3J98 - chains J and G of the 13 polymer chains in the assembly; structure by electron microscopy, 8.40 A resolution (very low resolution: no residue pairs are listed; an interface is given only as per-side residue counts).

== Chain J (and G) ==
Protein: Alpha-soluble NSF attachment protein
Source organism: Rattus norvegicus
Notes: chain G of this document is another copy of the same molecule, construct and numbering; everything in this record applies to it too
UniProtKB: P54921 (SNAA_RAT); numbering as in UniProt (aligned over 1-295)
Sequence (297 residues; row label = number of the first residue in the row; numbers below 1 keep their minus sign (Gly-1 is residue -1)):
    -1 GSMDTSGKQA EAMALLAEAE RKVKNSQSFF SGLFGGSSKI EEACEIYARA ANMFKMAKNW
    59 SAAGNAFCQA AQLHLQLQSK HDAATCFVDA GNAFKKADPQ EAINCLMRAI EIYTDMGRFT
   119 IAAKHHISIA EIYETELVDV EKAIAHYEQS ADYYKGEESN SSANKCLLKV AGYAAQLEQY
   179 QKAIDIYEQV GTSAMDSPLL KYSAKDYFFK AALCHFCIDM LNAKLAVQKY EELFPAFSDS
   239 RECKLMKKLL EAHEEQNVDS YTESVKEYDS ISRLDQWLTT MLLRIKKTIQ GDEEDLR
Disordered / not traced: -1 to 7, 294-295
Sequence notes: expression tag (-1 to 0)
What the authors report for this chain:
  - mutagenesis - D217A/E249K/E252K/E253K: decreased catalytic activity on SNARE complex disassembly
  - mutagenesis - K122E/K163E: abolished catalytic activity
  - mutagenesis - K203E/R239E: decreased catalytic activity

== Chain J / chain G interface ==
At this resolution (8 A) residue pairs are not listed: 15 residues of chain J and 17 of chain G lie at the interface.

== Overview ==
15 residues of chain J and 17 residues of chain G are in contact. From the paper: D217A/E249K/E252K/E253K of
chain J reduce catalytic activity on SNARE complex disassembly; K122E/K163E of chain J abolish catalytic
activity.
Both chains are Alpha-soluble NSF attachment protein (Rattus norvegicus). Entry 3J98 (Structure of 20S
supercomplex) was determined by electron microscopy, deposited together with 3J94, 3J95, 3J96, 3J97 and 3J99.
